PDB entry 6UPX | X-ray diffraction, 3.40 A resolution | chains A and F of the 13 polymer chains in the assembly

Chain A:
Name: DNA-directed RNA polymerase II subunit RPB1
Organism: Saccharomyces cerevisiae (strain ATCC 204508 / S288c)
Notes: EC 2.7.7.6
Reference sequence: P04050 (RPB1_YEAST); numbering as in UniProt (aligned over 1-1733)
Chain sequence (1733 residues; each row starts with the number of its first residue):
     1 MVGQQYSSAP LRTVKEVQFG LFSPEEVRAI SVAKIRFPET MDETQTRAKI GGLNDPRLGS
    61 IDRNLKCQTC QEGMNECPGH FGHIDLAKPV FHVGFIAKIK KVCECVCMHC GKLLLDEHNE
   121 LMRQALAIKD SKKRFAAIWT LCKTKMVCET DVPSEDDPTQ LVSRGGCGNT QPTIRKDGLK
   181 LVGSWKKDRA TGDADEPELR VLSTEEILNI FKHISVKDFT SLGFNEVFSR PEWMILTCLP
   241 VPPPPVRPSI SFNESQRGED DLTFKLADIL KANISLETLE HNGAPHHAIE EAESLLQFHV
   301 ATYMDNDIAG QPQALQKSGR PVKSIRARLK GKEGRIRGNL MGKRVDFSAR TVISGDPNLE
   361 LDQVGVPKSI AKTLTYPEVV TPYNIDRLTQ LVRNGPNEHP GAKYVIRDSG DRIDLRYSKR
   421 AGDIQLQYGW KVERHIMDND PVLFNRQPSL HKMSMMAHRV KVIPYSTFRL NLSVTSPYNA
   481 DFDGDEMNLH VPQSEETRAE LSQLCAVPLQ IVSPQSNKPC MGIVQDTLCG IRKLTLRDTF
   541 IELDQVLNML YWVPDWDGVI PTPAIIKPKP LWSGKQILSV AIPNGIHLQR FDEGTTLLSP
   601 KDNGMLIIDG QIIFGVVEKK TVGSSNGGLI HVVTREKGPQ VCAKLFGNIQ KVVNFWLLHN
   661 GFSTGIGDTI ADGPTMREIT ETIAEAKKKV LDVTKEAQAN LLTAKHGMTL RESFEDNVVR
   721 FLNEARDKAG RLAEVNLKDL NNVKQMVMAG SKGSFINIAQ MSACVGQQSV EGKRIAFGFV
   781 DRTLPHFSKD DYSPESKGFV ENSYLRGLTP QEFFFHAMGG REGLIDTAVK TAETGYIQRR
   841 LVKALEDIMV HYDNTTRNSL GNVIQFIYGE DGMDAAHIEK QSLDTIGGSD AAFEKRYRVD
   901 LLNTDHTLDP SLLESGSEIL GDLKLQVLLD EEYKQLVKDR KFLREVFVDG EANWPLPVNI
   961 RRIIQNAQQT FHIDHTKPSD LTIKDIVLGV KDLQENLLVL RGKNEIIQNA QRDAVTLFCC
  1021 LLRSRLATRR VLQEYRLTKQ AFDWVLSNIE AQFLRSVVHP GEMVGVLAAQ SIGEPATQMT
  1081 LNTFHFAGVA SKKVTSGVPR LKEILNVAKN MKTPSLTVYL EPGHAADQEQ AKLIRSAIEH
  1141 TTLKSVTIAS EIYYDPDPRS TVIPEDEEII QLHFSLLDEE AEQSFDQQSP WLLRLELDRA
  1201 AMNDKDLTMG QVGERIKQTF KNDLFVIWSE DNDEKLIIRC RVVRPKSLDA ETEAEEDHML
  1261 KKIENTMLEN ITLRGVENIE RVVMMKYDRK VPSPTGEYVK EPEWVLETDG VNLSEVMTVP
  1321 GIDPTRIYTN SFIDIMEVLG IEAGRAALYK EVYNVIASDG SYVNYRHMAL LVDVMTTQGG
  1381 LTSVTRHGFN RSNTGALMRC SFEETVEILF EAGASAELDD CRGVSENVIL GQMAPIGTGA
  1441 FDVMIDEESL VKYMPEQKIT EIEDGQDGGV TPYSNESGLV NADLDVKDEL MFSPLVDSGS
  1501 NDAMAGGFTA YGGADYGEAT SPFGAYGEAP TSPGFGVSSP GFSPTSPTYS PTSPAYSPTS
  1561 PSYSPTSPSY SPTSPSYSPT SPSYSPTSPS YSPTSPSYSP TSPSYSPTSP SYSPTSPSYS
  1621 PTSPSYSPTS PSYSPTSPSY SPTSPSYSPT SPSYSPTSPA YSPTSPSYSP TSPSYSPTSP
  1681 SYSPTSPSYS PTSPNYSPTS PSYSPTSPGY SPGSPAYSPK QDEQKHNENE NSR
Disordered / not traced: 1-2, 154-160, 187-198, 250-256, 1082-1091, 1177-1186, 1244-1256, 1447-1733
Metal / ion sites: Zn2+ site 1: Cys67, Cys70, Cys77, His80; Zn2+ site 2: Cys107, Cys110, Cys167; Mg2+: Asp483, Asp485 (shared with 1 residue of chain R)
UniProt features mapped onto this chain:
  - region: Pro248 to Asp260 (Lid loop), Asn306 to Lys323 (Rudder loop), Pro810 to Glu822 (Bridging helix)
  - binding site (Zn(2+)): Cys67, Cys70, Cys77, His80, Cys107, Cys110, Cys148, Cys167
  - binding site (Mg(2+)): Asp481, Asp483, Asp485
  - modified residue: Thr1471 (Phosphothreonine)
  - cross-link (Glycyl lysine isopeptide (Lys-Gly)): Lys695 (interchain with G-Cter in ubiquitin), Lys1246 (interchain with G-Cter in ubiquitin), Lys1350 (interchain with G-Cter in ubiquitin)
  - natural variant: Ser1653 to Pro1659 (deletion: In strain: A364A)
  - mutagenesis: Lys1246 (K1246R: Impairs ubiquitination during transcription stress)
Reported in the primary citation:
  - binding site for Template strand DNA: Arg337

Chain F:
Name: DNA-directed RNA polymerases I, II, and III subunit RPABC2
Organism: Saccharomyces cerevisiae (strain ATCC 204508 / S288c)
Reference sequence: P20435 (RPAB2_YEAST); residues 1-155 here = UniProt positions 1-155
Chain sequence (155 residues; row label = number of the first residue in the row):
     1 MSDYEEAFND GNENFEDFDV EHFSDEETYE EKPQFKDGET TDANGKTIVT GGNGPEDFQQ
    61 HEQIRRKTLK EKAIPKDQRA TTPYMTKYER ARILGTRALQ ISMNAPVFVD LEGETDPLRI
   121 AMKELAEKKI PLVIRRYLPD GSFEDWSVEE LIVDL
Disordered / not traced: 1-68, 155
UniProt features mapped onto this chain:
  - region: Leu111 to Leu132 (Leucine-zipper)
  - modified residue: Ser24 (Phosphoserine)

How chain A and chain F interact:
Residue-residue contacts - 62 pairs, chain A then chain F:
  Val379(A) with Ser102(F)
  Val380(A) with Asn104(F)
  Thr381(A) with Ser102(F); Asn104(F)
  Pro382(A) with Asn104(F)
  Tyr383(A) with Val107(F); Thr115(F)
  Tyr428(A) with Asn104(F)
  Gly429(A) with Asn104(F)
  Glu495(A) with Ala98(F); Leu99(F)
  Glu496(A) with Gly95(F); Leu99(F)
  Ala499(A) with Ala91(F); Gly95(F)
  Ser502(A) with Leu118(F)
  Gln503(A) with Arg90(F), hydrogen bond; Leu94(F)
  Leu504(A) with Lys87(F); Tyr88(F), hydrophobic; Ala91(F), hydrophobic
  His851(A) with Pro139(F)
  Tyr852(A) with Thr81(F); Glu89(F), hydrogen bond; Arg136(F); Tyr137(F); Leu138(F)
  Arg857(A) with Pro139(F)
  Arg1001(A) with Ala80(F); Thr81(F); Thr82(F); Pro83(F)
  Gly1002(A) with Ala80(F)
  Leu1054(A) with Tyr84(F)
  Arg1055(A) with Asp154(F), salt bridge
  His1059(A) with Thr86(F); Lys87(F), hydrogen bond (side chain-backbone); Tyr88(F)
  Pro1060(A) with Thr86(F)
  Glu1062(A) with Tyr88(F)
  Met1433(A) with Arg92(F)
  Gly1437(A) with Tyr88(F)
  Thr1438(A) with Tyr88(F); Arg92(F)
  Phe1441(A) with Tyr88(F); Glu89(F); Arg92(F); Arg135(F)
  Asp1442(A) with Val133(F); Ile134(F); Arg135(F), hydrogen bond (backbone-backbone); Tyr137(F)
  Val1443(A) with Leu132(F), hydrophobic; Val133(F)
  Met1444(A) with Leu132(F); Val133(F), hydrogen bond (backbone-backbone); Arg135(F)
  Ile1445(A) with Pro131(F); Leu132(F), hydrophobic
  Asp1446(A) with Pro131(F); Leu132(F), hydrogen bond (side chain-backbone); Val133(F)
Other interface residues (no listed pair), chain A (36 interface residues in all): Lys431, Asp853, Ala1051, Ala1440
Other interface residues (no listed pair), chain F (38 interface residues in all): Ile93, Thr96, Ile101, Met103, Leu111, Pro117, Ser147

Overview:
36 residues of chain A face 38 of chain F across their interface; the contacts include 6 hydrogen bonds and 1
salt bridge. Polar contacts include Arg1055(A)-Asp154(F), Gln503(A)-Arg90(F) and Tyr852(A)-Glu89(F). From the
paper: a binding site for Template strand DNA at Arg337(A).
Chain A is DNA-directed RNA polymerase II subunit RPB1 and chain F is DNA-directed RNA polymerases I, II, and
III subunit RPABC2, both from Saccharomyces cerevisiae (strain ATCC 204508 / S288c); the structure, RNA
polymerase II elongation complex with 5-guanidinohydantoin lesion in state 1, was determined by X-ray
diffraction (same publication as 6UPY, 6UPZ, 6UQ0, 6UQ1, 6UQ2 and 6UQ3).
